PDB entry 9FO2 | electron microscopy, 2.58 A resolution | chains A and D of the 4 polymer chains in the assembly

[Chain A]
Molecule: Capsid protein VP1
Source organism: Human coxsackievirus A9 (strain Griggs)
UniProtKB: P21404 (POLG_CXA9); residues 1-299 here correspond to UniProt positions 569-867 (UniProt number = residue number + 568)
Chain sequence (299 residues; each row starts with the number of its first residue):
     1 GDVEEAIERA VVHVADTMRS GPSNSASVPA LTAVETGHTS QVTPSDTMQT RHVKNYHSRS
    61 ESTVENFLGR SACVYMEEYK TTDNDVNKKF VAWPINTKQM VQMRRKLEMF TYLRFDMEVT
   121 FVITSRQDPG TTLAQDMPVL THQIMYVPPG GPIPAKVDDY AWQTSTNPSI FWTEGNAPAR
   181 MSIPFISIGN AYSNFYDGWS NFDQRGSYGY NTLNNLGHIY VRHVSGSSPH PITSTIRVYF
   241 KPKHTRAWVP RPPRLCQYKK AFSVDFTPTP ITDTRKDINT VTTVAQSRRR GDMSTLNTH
Not modelled in the structure: 7-10, 283-299
Sequence notes: variant Val-11 (Arg579 in P21404), Val-12 (Cys580 in P21404), His-13 (Thr581 in P21404), Ser-20 (Thr588 in P21404), Asn-84 (Lys652 in P21404), Asp-85 (His653 in P21404), His-142 (Arg710 in P21404)
Residues lining bound ligands: A1IEI (N-[(4-fluorophenyl)methyl]-4-[(4-methylpiperazin-1-yl)methyl]aniline): Ile-95, Thr-97, Phe-115, Met-117, Val-119, Tyr-146, Met-181, Ile-183, Tyr-192, Ser-193, Tyr-210, Leu-213, Asn-214, Leu-216, Phe-240
Curated features (UniProtKB/Swiss-Prot):
  - motif: Arg-290 to Asp-292 (Cell attachment site)
  - site: His-299 (Cleavage)

[Chain D]
Molecule: Capsid protein VP4
Source organism: Human coxsackievirus A9 (strain Griggs)
UniProtKB: P21404 (POLG_CXA9); numbering as in UniProt (aligned over 2-69)
Chain sequence (68 residues; numbered 2 to 69; the number before each row is that of its first residue):
     2 GAQVSTQKTG AHETSLSAAG NSIIHYTNIN YYKDAASNSA NRQDFTQDPS KFTEPVKDVM
    62 IKSLPALN
Not modelled in the structure: 15-23
Curated features (UniProtKB/Swiss-Prot):
  - site: Asn-69 (Cleavage)
  - lipidation: Gly-2 (N-myristoyl glycine)

[Interface between chain A and chain D]
Residue-residue contacts (52):
  Gly-1(A) with Gly-2(D)
  Asp-2(A) with Gly-2(D); Ala-3(D), hydrogen bond (backbone-backbone)
  Val-3(A) with Ala-3(D); Val-5(D), hydrophobic
  Glu-4(A) with Gly-2(D); Ala-3(D), hydrogen bond (backbone-backbone); Gln-4(D); Val-5(D), hydrogen bond (backbone-backbone)
  Glu-5(A) with Val-5(D)
  Ala-6(A) with Val-5(D), hydrogen bond (backbone-backbone); Ser-6(D)
  Val-12(A) with Phe-46(D); Gln-48(D)
  Ser-27(A) with Ser-64(D)
  Val-28(A) with Ser-64(D), hydrogen bond (backbone-backbone)
  Pro-29(A) with Lys-63(D)
  Thr-32(A) with Ala-67(D)
  Ala-33(A) with Ala-67(D)
  Thr-36(A) with Val-57(D); Met-61(D)
  His-38(A) with Thr-54(D); Glu-55(D); Val-57(D); Met-61(D)
  Thr-39(A) with Thr-54(D), hydrogen bond (backbone-backbone)
  Gln-41(A) with Thr-54(D); Glu-55(D); Lys-63(D), hydrogen bond (backbone-side chain)
  Val-42(A) with Lys-63(D)
  Thr-43(A) with Lys-63(D)
  Asp-46(A) with Lys-63(D), salt bridge
  Tyr-56(A) with His-13(D)
  Ser-58(A) with Lys-9(D), hydrogen bond
  Ser-60(A) with Lys-9(D), hydrogen bond; Phe-46(D)
  Thr-63(A) with Asp-45(D)
  Glu-65(A) with Ala-41(D); Asn-42(D); Arg-43(D)
  Asn-66(A) with Arg-43(D), hydrogen bond
  Gly-69(A) with Arg-43(D)
  Ser-182(A) with Ala-37(D); Ser-38(D)
  Lys-243(A) with Ala-37(D), hydrogen bond (side chain-backbone); Asn-39(D), hydrogen bond (side chain-backbone)
  His-244(A) with Ala-36(D); Asn-39(D), hydrogen bond (side chain-backbone); Ser-40(D), hydrogen bond (side chain-backbone); Ala-41(D); Asn-42(D)
  Pro-250(A) with Phe-53(D)
Other interface residues (no listed pair), chain A (34 interface residues in all): Gly-37, Asp-116, Pro-184, Lys-241
Other interface residues (no listed pair), chain D (29 interface residues in all): Ala-12, Pro-56, Leu-68

[Summary]
34 residues of chain A face 29 of chain D across their interface, with 14 hydrogen bonds and 1 salt bridge.
Polar contacts include Asp-46(A)/Lys-63(D), Gln-41(A)/Lys-63(D) and Ser-58(A)/Lys-9(D). Bound to chain A:
compound A1IEI.
Chain A is Capsid protein VP1 and chain D is Capsid protein VP4, both from Human coxsackievirus A9 (strain
Griggs); the structure, Coxsackievirus A9 bound with compound 15 (CL278), was determined by electron
microscopy (same publication as 8S7J, 9EXI, 9FA9, 9FCZ, 9FGN, 9FO5 and 9FP5).
